Entry 3G65 (X-ray diffraction, 2.90 A resolution); this record covers chains A and B of the 3 polymer chains in the assembly.

[Chain A]
Protein: Cell cycle checkpoint control protein RAD9A
From: Homo sapiens
Notes: EC 3.1.11.2
UniProt: Q99638 (RAD9A_HUMAN); residue numbers follow UniProt; this construct covers 1-270
Sequence (296 residues; row label = number of the first residue in the row):
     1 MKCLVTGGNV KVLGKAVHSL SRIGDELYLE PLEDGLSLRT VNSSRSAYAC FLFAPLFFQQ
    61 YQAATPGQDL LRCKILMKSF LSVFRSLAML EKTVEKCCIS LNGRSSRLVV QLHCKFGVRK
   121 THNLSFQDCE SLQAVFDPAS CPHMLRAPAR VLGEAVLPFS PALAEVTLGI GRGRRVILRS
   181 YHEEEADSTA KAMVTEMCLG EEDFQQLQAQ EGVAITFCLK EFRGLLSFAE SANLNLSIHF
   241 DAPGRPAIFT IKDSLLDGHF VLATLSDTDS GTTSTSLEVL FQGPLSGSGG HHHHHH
Not modelled in the structure: 64-70, 90-93, 104-106, 184-188, 274-296
Differences from the reference sequence: expression tag (271-296)
Curated features (UniProtKB/Swiss-Prot):
  - modified residue: Tyr28 (Phosphotyrosine)
  - mutagenesis: Tyr28 (Y28F: Abolishes phosphorylation by ABL1)

[Chain B]
Protein: Cell cycle checkpoint protein RAD1
From: Homo sapiens
Notes: EC 3.1.11.2
UniProt: O60671 (RAD1_HUMAN); residue numbers follow UniProt; this construct covers 1-282
Sequence (282 residues; numbered 1 to 282; the number before each row is that of its first residue):
     1 MPLLTQQIQD EDDQYSLVAS LDNVRNLSTI LKAIHFREHA TCFATKNGIK VTVENAKCVQ
    61 ANAFIQAGIF QEFKVQEESV TFRINLTVLL DCLSIFGSSP MPGTLTALRM CYQGYGYPLM
   121 LFLEEGGVVT VCKINTQEPE ETLDFDFCST NVINKIILQS EGLREAFSEL DMTSEVLQIT
   181 MSPDKPYFRL STFGNAGSSH LDYPKDSDLM EAFHCNQTQV NRYKISLLKP STKALVLSCK
   241 VSIRTDNRGF LSLQYMIRNE DGQICFVEYY CCPDEEVPES ES
Not modelled in the structure: 1-14, 276-282
Curated features (UniProtKB/Swiss-Prot):
  - mutagenesis: Phe64 (F64A: Reduced binding to RHNO1; when associated with A-256 and A-266), Lys155 (K155A: Reduced binding to RHNO1; when associated with A-244 and A-254), Ser226 to Lys233 (Abolishes association of the 9-1-1 complex with RAD17), Arg244 (R244A: Reduced binding to RHNO1; when associated with A-155 and A-254), Gln254 (Q254A: Reduced binding to RHNO1; when associated with A-155 and A-244), Met256 (M256A: Reduced binding to RHNO1; when associated with A-64 and A-266), Phe266 (F266A: Reduced binding to RHNO1; when associated with A-64 and A-256)

[How chain A and chain B interact]
Pairs across the interface (26; chain A residue first):
  Ser79(A) with Ala196(B)
  Ser86(A) with Glu165(B); Glu169(B)
  Leu87(A) with Glu169(B)
  Met89(A) with Glu165(B)
  Arg107(A) with Gly197(B)
  Phe116(A) with Ser207(B), hydrogen bond (backbone-side chain)
  Gly117(A) with Pro204(B)
  Val118(A) with Leu201(B), hydrophobic; Asp202(B); Tyr203(B), hydrophobic; Pro204(B)
  Arg119(A) with His200(B); Leu201(B); Asp202(B), hydrogen bond (backbone-backbone)
  Lys120(A) with His200(B); Leu201(B)
  Thr121(A) with Ser199(B); His200(B), hydrogen bond (backbone-backbone)
  His122(A) with Ser198(B); Ser199(B), hydrogen bond
  Asn123(A) with Ala196(B); Gly197(B); Ser198(B), hydrogen bond (backbone-backbone)
  Leu124(A) with Ala196(B)
  Ser125(A) with Ala196(B), hydrogen bond (backbone-backbone)
Interface residues without a listed pair, chain B (15 interface residues in all): Asn195, Asp208, Leu209

[Overview]
Chain A and chain B each contribute 15 residues to their interface, with 6 hydrogen bonds. Polar contacts
include Phe116(A)-Ser207(B), His122(A)-Ser199(B) and Arg119(A)-Asp202(B). UniProt lists one mutagenesis site
on chain A; 14 mutagenesis sites on chain B.
Chain A is Cell cycle checkpoint control protein RAD9A and chain B is Cell cycle checkpoint protein RAD1, both
from Homo sapiens; the structure, Crystal Structure of the Human Rad9-Rad1-Hus1 DNA Damage Checkpoint Complex,
was determined by X-ray diffraction.
